PDB entry 3MMC | X-ray diffraction, 2.04 A resolution | chains B and E of the 4 polymer chains in the assembly

# Chain B (and E)
Name: Sulfite reductase, dissimilatory-type subunit beta
From: Archaeoglobus fulgidus
Notes: EC 1.8.99.3; chain E of this document is another copy of the same molecule, construct and numbering; everything in this record applies to it too
UniProt: Q59110 (DSRB_ARCFU); residues 1-366 here = UniProt positions 1-366
Sequence (366 residues; row label = number of the first residue in the row):
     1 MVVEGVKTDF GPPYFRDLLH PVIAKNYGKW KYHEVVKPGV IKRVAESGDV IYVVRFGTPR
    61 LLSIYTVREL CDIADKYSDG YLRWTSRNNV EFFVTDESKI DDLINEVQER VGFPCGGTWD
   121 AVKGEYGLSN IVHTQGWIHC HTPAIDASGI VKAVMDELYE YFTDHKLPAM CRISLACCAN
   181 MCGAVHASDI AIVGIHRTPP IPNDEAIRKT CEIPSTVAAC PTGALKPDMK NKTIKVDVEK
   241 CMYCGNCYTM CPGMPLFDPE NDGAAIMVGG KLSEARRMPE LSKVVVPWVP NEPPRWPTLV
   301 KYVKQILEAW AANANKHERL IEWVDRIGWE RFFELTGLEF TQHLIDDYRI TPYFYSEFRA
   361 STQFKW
Disordered / not traced: 1-3
Disulfide bonds: Cys-211/Cys-251
Metal / ion sites: 4Fe-4S cluster Fe site 1: Cys-140, Cys-178, Cys-182; siroheme Fe near Cys-182 (its only coordinating residue here); 4Fe-4S cluster Fe site 2: Cys-220, Cys-241, Cys-244, Cys-247
Ligand contacts:
  - 4Fe-4S cluster (SF4), molecule 1: Thr-134, Gln-135, Gly-136, Cys-140, Thr-142, Pro-143, Ala-176, Cys-177, Cys-178, Asn-180, Met-181, Cys-182
  - 4Fe-4S cluster (SF4), molecule 2: Pro-200, Ala-219, Cys-220, Pro-221, Thr-222, Ala-224, Leu-225, Val-236, Cys-241, Met-242, Tyr-243, Cys-244, Gly-245, Asn-246, Cys-247, Leu-256
  - siroheme (SRM), molecule 1: His-33, Val-35, Ile-41, Arg-43, Arg-55, Arg-83, Thr-85, Ser-86, Arg-87, Asn-89, Glu-91, Gly-117, Thr-118, Trp-119, Ala-121, Tyr-126, Ser-129, Met-170, Arg-172, Ala-187, Lys-271, Leu-272, Ser-273, Ala-275, Arg-276, Arg-319
  - siroheme (SRM), molecule 2: Arg-60, His-133, Thr-134, Gln-135, His-139, Cys-140, His-141, Thr-142, Asn-180, Met-181, Cys-182, Gly-183, Thr-249
Curated features (UniProtKB/Swiss-Prot):
  - binding site ([4Fe-4S] cluster): Cys-140, Cys-177, Cys-178, Cys-182, Cys-220, Cys-241, Cys-244, Cys-247
  - binding site (siroheme): Cys-182

# Interface between chain B and chain E
Residue-residue contacts (41):
  Ile-327(B) / Lys-365(E)  hydrogen bond (backbone-side chain)
  Glu-330(B) / Phe-364(E)
  Glu-330(B) / Lys-365(E)  hydrogen bond (side chain-backbone)
  Arg-331(B) / Lys-365(E)
  Arg-331(B) / Trp-366(E)  hydrogen bond (side chain-backbone)
  Ile-345(B) / Phe-358(E)  hydrophobic
  Asp-346(B) / Phe-354(E)
  Asp-346(B) / Glu-357(E)
  Asp-346(B) / Phe-358(E)
  Asp-347(B) / Phe-354(E)
  Tyr-348(B) / Phe-354(E)
  Arg-349(B) / Ile-350(E)  hydrogen bond (side chain-backbone)
  Arg-349(B) / Pro-352(E)
  Arg-349(B) / Phe-354(E)
  Ile-350(B) / Arg-349(E)  hydrogen bond (backbone-side chain)
  Thr-351(B) / Arg-349(E)
  Thr-351(B) / Pro-352(E)
  Thr-351(B) / Tyr-353(E)  hydrogen bond (backbone-backbone)
  Pro-352(B) / Arg-349(E)
  Pro-352(B) / Thr-351(E)
  Pro-352(B) / Tyr-353(E)
  Tyr-353(B) / Thr-351(E)  hydrogen bond (backbone-backbone)
  Tyr-353(B) / Pro-352(E)
  Tyr-353(B) / Tyr-353(E)
  Tyr-353(B) / Tyr-355(E)  hydrophobic
  Tyr-353(B) / Ser-356(E)
  Phe-354(B) / Asp-346(E)
  Phe-354(B) / Asp-347(E)
  Phe-354(B) / Tyr-348(E)
  Phe-354(B) / Arg-349(E)
  Tyr-355(B) / Tyr-353(E)  hydrophobic
  Ser-356(B) / Tyr-353(E)
  Glu-357(B) / Asp-346(E)
  Phe-358(B) / Ile-345(E)  hydrophobic
  Phe-358(B) / Asp-346(E)
  Arg-359(B) / Glu-330(E)  salt bridge
  Phe-364(B) / Glu-330(E)
  Lys-365(B) / Ile-327(E)  hydrogen bond (side chain-backbone)
  Lys-365(B) / Glu-330(E)  hydrogen bond (backbone-side chain)
  Lys-365(B) / Arg-331(E)
  Trp-366(B) / Arg-331(E)  hydrogen bond (backbone-side chain)
Interface residues without a listed pair, chain B (22 interface residues in all): Arg-326
Interface residues without a listed pair, chain E (22 interface residues in all): Arg-326, Arg-359

# Summary
Chain B and chain E each contribute 22 residues to their interface; the contacts include 10 hydrogen bonds and
1 salt bridge. Among the polar pairs are Arg-359(B)/Glu-330(E), Ile-327(B)/Lys-365(E) and
Glu-330(B)/Lys-365(E). Ligands of chain B: siroheme and 4Fe-4S cluster.
Chain B and chain E are both Sulfite reductase, dissimilatory-type subunit beta (Archaeoglobus fulgidus); the
structure, Structure of the dissimilatory sulfite reductase from Archaeoglobus fulgidus, was determined by
X-ray diffraction.
